6SW2 - chain A; structure by X-ray diffraction, 1.70 A resolution.

== Chain A ==
Molecule: Probable FAD-dependent monooxygenase
Organism: Pseudomonas aeruginosa (strain ATCC 15692 / DSM 22644 / CIP 104116 / JCM 14847 / LMG 12228 / 1C / PRS 101 / PAO1)
Reference sequence: Q9HWJ1 (Q9HWJ1_PSEAE); numbering as in UniProt (aligned over 1-398)
Sequence (398 residues; numbered 1 to 398; the number before each row is that of its first residue):
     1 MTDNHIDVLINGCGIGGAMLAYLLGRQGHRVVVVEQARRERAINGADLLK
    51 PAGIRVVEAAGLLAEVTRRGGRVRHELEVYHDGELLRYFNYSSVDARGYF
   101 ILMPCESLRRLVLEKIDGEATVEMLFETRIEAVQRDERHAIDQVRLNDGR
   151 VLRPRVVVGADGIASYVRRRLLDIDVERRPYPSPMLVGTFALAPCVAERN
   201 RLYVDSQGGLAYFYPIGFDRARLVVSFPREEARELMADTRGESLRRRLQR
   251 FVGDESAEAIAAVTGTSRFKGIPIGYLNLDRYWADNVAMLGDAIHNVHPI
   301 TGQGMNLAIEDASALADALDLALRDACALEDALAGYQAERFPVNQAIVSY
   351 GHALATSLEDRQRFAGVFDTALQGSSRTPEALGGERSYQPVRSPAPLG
Unresolved in the structure: 1-3, 371-398
Modified positions: Cys105 (S-hydroxycysteine; CSO)
Small-molecule neighbours:
  - 3-(2-aminophenyl)-3-oxopropanoic acid (61M): Ala46, Asp47, Leu48, Met185, Leu202, Leu210, Tyr212, Tyr214, Val224, Pro299, Ile300, Thr301, Gly302
  - FAD (flavin-adenine dinucleotide): Asn11, Gly12, Cys13, Gly14, Ile15, Gly16, Gly17, Val34, Glu35, Gln36, Ala37, Arg41, Asn44, Gly45, Ala46, Thr128, Arg129, Ala160, Asp161, Gly162, Tyr166, Val187, Gly271, Ile272, Pro273, Leu290, Gly291, Asp292, Val297, His298, Pro299, Thr301, Gly302, Gln303, Gly304, Met305, Ala308
Reported in the primary citation:
  - binding site for 3-(2-aminophenyl)-3-oxopropanoic acid: Ala46 to Leu48, Ile300 to Gln303
  - binding site for flavin-adenine dinucleotide: Pro273
  - mutagenesis - P273A (Kd 64 uM): decreased binding to flavin-adenine dinucleotide
  - mutagenesis - R41Y/I43R/G45R/C105G (7-fold): increased binding to flavin-adenine dinucleotide
  - mutagenesis - P273A: decreased catalytic activity on FAD reductase HpaC

== Summary ==
Ligands of chain A: flavin-adenine dinucleotide and 3-(2-aminophenyl)-3-oxopropanoic acid. From the paper: a
binding site for 3-(2-aminophenyl)-3-oxopropanoic acid at Ala46 and Ile300; P273A reduces binding to
flavin-adenine dinucleotide.
Chain A is Probable FAD-dependent monooxygenase (Pseudomonas aeruginosa (strain ATCC 15692 / DSM 22644 / CIP
104116 / JCM 14847 / LMG 12228 / 1C / PRS 101 / PAO1)); the structure, Crystal Structure of P. aeruginosa PqsL
in complex with 2-aminobenzoylacetate, was determined by X-ray diffraction, deposited together with 6SW1.
